Entry 8PU3 (X-ray diffraction, 2.17 A resolution); this record covers chains B and C of the 4 polymer chains in the assembly.

== Chain B ==
Name: ATfaRel2
From: Coprobacillus sp. D7
Chain sequence (79 residues; row label = number of the first residue in the row; numbers below 1 keep their minus sign (Leu-5 is residue -5)):
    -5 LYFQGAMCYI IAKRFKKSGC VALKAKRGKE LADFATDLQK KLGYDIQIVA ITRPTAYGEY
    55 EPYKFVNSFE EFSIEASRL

== Chain C ==
Name: FaRel2
From: Coprobacillus sp. D7
Notes: engineered mutation(s): Y128F
Chain sequence (206 residues; row label = number of the first residue in the row):
     1 MYILDKIGLN IEILESLSYE SKLGMSFKRT LSHFNKEEVL KEIELINNWY FSLEIIDDLP
    61 LDSRIKSVSS AKMKFERYYP NATYNRVFND ILGFRVICKS YDEVLELEKE DKIRVVDMSR
   121 GKSNDDGFRG IHVYYQRDNH HYPIEIQFNT YYDRQLNDWL HDKFYKRGYD SSCGQLLRKY
   181 YENGKIKSAE ELEEVLEDVL YHCKKI
Unresolved in the structure: 204-206

== How chain B and chain C interact ==
Pairs across the interface (21):
  Tyr-4(B) with Asn10(C); Ile13(C), hydrophobic
  Phe-3(B) with Ile55(C), hydrophobic
  Gly-1(B) with Asp58(C)
  Ala0(B) with Asp58(C), hydrogen bond (backbone-side chain)
  Tyr3(B) with Pro60(C)
  Arg47(B) with Pro60(C), hydrogen bond (side chain-backbone); Leu61(C); Asp62(C), salt bridge
  Pro48(B) with Lys6(C)
  Thr49(B) with Lys6(C); Ile7(C); Ile97(C); Tyr151(C), hydrogen bond (backbone-side chain)
  Glu55(B) with Tyr2(C), hydrogen bond; Lys6(C), salt bridge; Lys99(C)
  Pro56(B) with Tyr2(C)
  Tyr57(B) with Tyr2(C), hydrogen bond (backbone-side chain)
  Phe59(B) with Asp5(C); Lys6(C)
Also at the interface, not in a pair above, chain B (14 interface residues in all): Thr46, Ala50
Also at the interface, not in a pair above, chain C (18 interface residues in all): Gly8, Glu12, Leu59, Val96

== Overview ==
14 residues of chain B and 18 residues of chain C are in contact, with 5 hydrogen bonds and 2 salt bridges.
Among the polar pairs are Arg47(B)-Asp62(C), Glu55(B)-Lys6(C) and Ala0(B)-Asp58(C).
Chain B is ATfaRel2 and chain C is FaRel2, both from Coprobacillus sp. D7; the structure, Complex of the
toxin/antitoxin FaRel2/ATfaRel2, was determined by X-ray diffraction.
